Entry 3J98 (electron microscopy, 8.40 A resolution (very low resolution: no residue pairs are listed; an interface is given only as per-side residue counts)); this record covers chains J and M of the 13 polymer chains in the assembly.

== Chain J ==
Protein: Alpha-soluble NSF attachment protein
From: Rattus norvegicus
Reference sequence: P54921 (SNAA_RAT); residues 1-295 here = UniProt positions 1-295
Amino-acid sequence (297 residues; each row starts with the number of its first residue; numbers below 1 keep their minus sign (Gly-1 is residue -1)):
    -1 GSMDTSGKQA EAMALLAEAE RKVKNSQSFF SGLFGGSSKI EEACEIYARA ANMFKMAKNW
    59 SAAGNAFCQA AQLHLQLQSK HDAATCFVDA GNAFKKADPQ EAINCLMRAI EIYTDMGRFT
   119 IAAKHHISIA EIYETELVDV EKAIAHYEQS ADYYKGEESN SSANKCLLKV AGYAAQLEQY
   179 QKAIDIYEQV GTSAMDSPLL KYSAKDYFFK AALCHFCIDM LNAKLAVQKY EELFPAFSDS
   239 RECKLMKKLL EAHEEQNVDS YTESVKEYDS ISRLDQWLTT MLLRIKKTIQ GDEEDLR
Unresolved in the structure: -1 to 7, 294-295
Differences from the reference sequence: expression tag (-1 to 0)
What the authors report for this chain:
  - mutagenesis - D217A/E249K/E252K/E253K: decreased catalytic activity on SNARE complex disassembly
  - mutagenesis - K122E/K163E: abolished catalytic activity
  - mutagenesis - K203E/R239E: decreased catalytic activity

== Chain M ==
Protein: Synaptosomal-associated protein 25
From: Rattus norvegicus
Amino-acid sequence (188 residues; numbered 17 to 204; the number before each row is that of its first residue):
    17 RADQLADESL ESTRRMLQLV EESKDAGIRT LVMLDEQGEQ LDRVEEGMNH INQDMKEAEK
    77 NLKDLGKFCG LCVCPCNKLK SSDAYKKAWG NNQDGVVASQ PARVVDEREQ MAISGGFIRR
   137 VTNDARENEM DENLEQVSGI IGNLRHMALD MGNEIDTQNR QIDRIMEKAD SNKTRIDEAN
   197 QRATKMLG
Unresolved in the structure: 84-140

== Chain J / chain M interface ==
At this resolution (8 A) residue pairs are not listed: 17 residues of chain J and 17 of chain M lie at the interface.

== Overview ==
Chain J and chain M each contribute 17 residues to their interface. The paper reports that
D217A/E249K/E252K/E253K of chain J reduce catalytic activity on SNARE complex disassembly; K122E/K163E of
chain J abolish catalytic activity.
Chain J is Alpha-soluble NSF attachment protein and chain M is Synaptosomal-associated protein 25, both from
Rattus norvegicus; the structure, Structure of 20S supercomplex, was determined by electron microscopy,
deposited together with 3J94, 3J95, 3J96, 3J97 and 3J99.
